Entry 8K37 (electron microscopy, 3.50 A resolution); this record covers chains A and P of the 18 polymer chains in the assembly.

== Chain A ==
Name: Tail tube terminator protein
Organism: Escherichia phage Lambda
UniProt: P03732 (TTTP_LAMBD); numbering as in UniProt (aligned over 1-131)
Sequence (131 residues; each row starts with the number of its first residue):
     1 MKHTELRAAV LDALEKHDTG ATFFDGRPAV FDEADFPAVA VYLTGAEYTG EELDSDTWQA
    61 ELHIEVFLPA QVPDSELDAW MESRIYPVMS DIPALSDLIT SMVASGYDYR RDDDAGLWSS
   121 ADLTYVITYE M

== Chain P ==
Name: Head-tail connector protein FII
Organism: Escherichia phage Lambda
UniProt: P03714 (FII_LAMBD); residues 1-117 here = UniProt positions 1-117
Sequence (117 residues; each row starts with the number of its first residue):
     1 MADFDNLFDA AIARADETIR GYMGTSATIT SGEQSGAVIR GVFDDPENIS YAGQGVRVEG
    61 SSPSLFVRTD EVRQLRRGDT LTIGEENFWV DRVSPDDGGS CHLWLGRGVP PAVNRRR
Disordered / not traced: 1-3

== How chain A and chain P interact ==
Pairs across the interface (11; chain A residue first):
  Leu11(A) - Arg116(P)
  Asp12(A) - Arg116(P)  salt bridge
  Glu15(A) - Arg116(P)  salt bridge
  Thr22(A) - Arg115(P)
  Phe23(A) - Arg115(P)
  Phe23(A) - Arg116(P)  hydrogen bond (backbone-backbone)
  Phe24(A) - Arg115(P)
  Asp25(A) - Asn114(P)
  Pro28(A) - Asn114(P)  hydrogen bond (backbone-side chain)
  Val30(A) - Arg77(P)
  Asp35(A) - Arg115(P)  salt bridge
Also at the interface, not in a pair above, chain A (11 interface residues in all): Gly26
Also at the interface, not in a pair above, chain P (5 interface residues in all): Arg117

== Overview ==
11 residues of chain A face 5 of chain P across their interface; the contacts include 2 hydrogen bonds and 3
salt bridges. Polar contacts include Asp12(A)-Arg116(P), Glu15(A)-Arg116(P) and Asp35(A)-Arg115(P).
Chain A is Tail tube terminator protein and chain P is Head-tail connector protein FII, both from Escherichia
phage Lambda; the structure, Structure of the bacteriophage lambda neck, was determined by electron microscopy
(same publication as 8K35, 8K36, 8K38 and 8K39).
